Entry 8GJE (electron microscopy, 3.40 A resolution); this record covers chains H and L of the 12 polymer chains in the assembly.

[Chain H]
Molecule: 3BNC117 Fab heavy chain
Source organism: Homo sapiens
Notes: antibody fragment or engineered binder
Chain sequence (226 residues; numbered 1 to 216 plus 10 insertion-coded residues; the number before each row is that of its first residue; a row labelled like 71A-71D holds insertion residues (71A, then the next letters in order)):
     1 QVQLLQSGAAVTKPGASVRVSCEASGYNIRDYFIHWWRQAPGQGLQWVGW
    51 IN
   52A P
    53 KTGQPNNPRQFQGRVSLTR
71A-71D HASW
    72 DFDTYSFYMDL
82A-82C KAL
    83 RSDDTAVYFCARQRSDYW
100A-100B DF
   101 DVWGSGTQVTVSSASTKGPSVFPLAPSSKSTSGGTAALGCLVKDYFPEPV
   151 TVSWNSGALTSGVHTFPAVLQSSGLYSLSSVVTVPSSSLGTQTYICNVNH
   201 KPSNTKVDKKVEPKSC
Disordered / not traced: 112-216
Cystine bridges: Cys22-Cys92

[Chain L]
Molecule: 3BNC117 kappa light chain
Source organism: Homo sapiens
Chain sequence (206 residues; row label = number of the first residue in the row; note: 8 numbers in that range are skipped by the numbering (no residue carries them; nothing is unmodelled there)):
     1 DIQMTQSPSSLSASVGDTVTITCQANG
    32 YLNWYQQRRGKAPKLLIYDGSKLERGVPSRFSGRRWGQEYNLTINNLQPE
    82 DIATYFCQVY
    96 EFVVPGTRLDLKRTVAAPSVFIFPPSDEQLKSGTASVVCLLNNFYPREAK
   146 VQWKVDNALQSGNSQESVTEQDSKDSTYSLSSTLTLSKADYEKHKVYACE
   196 VTHQGLSSPVTKSFNRGEC
Disordered / not traced: 107-214
Cystine bridges: Cys23-Cys88
Glycans and other covalent adducts: N-acetylglucosamine (NAG) linked to Asn72

[Chain H / chain L interface]
Pairs across the interface (31):
  Trp37(H) - Gln89(L)
  Trp37(H) - Tyr91(L)
  Trp37(H) - Glu96(L)
  Trp37(H) - Val98(L)  hydrophobic
  Gln39(H) - Gln38(L)
  Gly44(H) - Phe87(L)
  Leu45(H) - Val98(L)
  Trp47(H) - Glu96(L)
  Phe91(H) - Lys42(L)
  Arg96(H) - Tyr49(L)
  Arg96(H) - Glu55(L)  salt bridge
  Tyr99(H) - Tyr32(L)  hydrophobic
  Tyr99(H) - Asn34(L)
  Tyr99(H) - Asp50(L)  hydrogen bond
  Trp100(H) - Asn34(L)  hydrogen bond (backbone-side chain)
  Trp100(H) - Tyr36(L)
  Trp100(H) - Gln89(L)  hydrogen bond (backbone-side chain)
  Trp100(H) - Tyr91(L)
  Trp100(H) - Glu96(L)
  Asp100A(H) - Asn34(L)  hydrogen bond
  Asp100A(H) - Tyr36(L)
  Asp100A(H) - Tyr49(L)
  Phe100B(H) - Tyr36(L)  hydrogen bond (backbone-side chain)
  Phe100B(H) - Leu46(L)
  Phe100B(H) - Gln89(L)
  Trp103(H) - Tyr36(L)
  Trp103(H) - Ala43(L)  hydrophobic
  Trp103(H) - Pro44(L)
  Gly104(H) - Lys42(L)
  Gly104(H) - Ala43(L)
  Ser105(H) - Lys42(L)
Other interface residues (no listed pair), chain H (17 interface residues in all): Asp98, Asp101, Gly106

[In short]
The interface between chain H and chain L involves 17 residues on one side and 16 on the other, with 5
hydrogen bonds and 1 salt bridge. Among the polar pairs are Arg96(H)-Glu55(L), Tyr99(H)-Asp50(L) and
Asp100A(H)-Asn34(L). Covalently linked N-acetylglucosamine: at Asn72(L).
Chain H is 3BNC117 Fab heavy chain and chain L is 3BNC117 kappa light chain, both from Homo sapiens; the
structure, HIV-1 Env subtype C CZA97.12 SOSIP.664 in complex with 3BNC117 Fab, was determined by electron
microscopy.
